PDB entry 7SGD | electron microscopy, 3.97 A resolution | chains A and a of the 6 polymer chains in the assembly

== Chain A (and a) ==
Molecule: Josiah GPCysR4 I53-50A
Source organism: Lassa mammarenavirus
Notes: chain a of this document is another copy of the same molecule, construct and numbering; everything in this record applies to it too
UniProtKB: Q6GWS0 (Q6GWS0_9VIRU); residues 1-423 carry their UniProt numbers (423 of 665 residues fall inside the UniProt entry; the rest is not from it)
Amino-acid sequence (665 residues; row label = number of the first residue in the row):
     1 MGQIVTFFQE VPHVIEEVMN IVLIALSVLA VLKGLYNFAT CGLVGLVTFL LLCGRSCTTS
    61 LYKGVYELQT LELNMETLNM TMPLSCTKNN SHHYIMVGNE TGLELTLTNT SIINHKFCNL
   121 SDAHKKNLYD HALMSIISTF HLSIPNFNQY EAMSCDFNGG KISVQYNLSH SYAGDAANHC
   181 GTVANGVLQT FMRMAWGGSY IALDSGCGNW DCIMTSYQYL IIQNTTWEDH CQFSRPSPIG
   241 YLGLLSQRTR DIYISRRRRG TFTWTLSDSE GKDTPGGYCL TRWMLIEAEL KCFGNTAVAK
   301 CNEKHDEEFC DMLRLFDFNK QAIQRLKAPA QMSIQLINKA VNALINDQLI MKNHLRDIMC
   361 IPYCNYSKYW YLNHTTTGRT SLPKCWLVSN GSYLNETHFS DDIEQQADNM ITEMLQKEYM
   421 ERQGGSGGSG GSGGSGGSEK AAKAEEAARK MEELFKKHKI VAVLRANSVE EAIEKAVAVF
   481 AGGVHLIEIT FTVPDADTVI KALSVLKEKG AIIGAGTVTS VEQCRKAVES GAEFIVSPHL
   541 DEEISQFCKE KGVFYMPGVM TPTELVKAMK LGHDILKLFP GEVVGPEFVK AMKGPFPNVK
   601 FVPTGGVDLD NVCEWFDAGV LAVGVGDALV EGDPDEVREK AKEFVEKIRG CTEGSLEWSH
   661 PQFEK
Unresolved in the structure: 1-59, 147-149, 172-177, 201-205, 248-665 (chain a: 1-259, 424-665)
Disulfides: Cys86-Cys231, Cys118-Cys155, Cys180-Cys212
Glycans and other covalent adducts: glycan linked to Asn79; N-acetylglucosamine (NAG) linked to Asn89, Asn99, Asn109, Asn119, Asn167, Asn224
Construct notes: conflict Cys207 (Arg in Q6GWS0), Arg258 (Leu in Q6GWS0), Arg259 (Leu in Q6GWS0), Pro329 (Glu in Q6GWS0), Cys360 (Gly in Q6GWS0)
From the paper describing this entry:
  - post-translational modification sites: Asn79, Asn89, Asn99, Asn119, Asn224, Asn365, Asn373
  - conformationally variable residues (loop rearrangement): Asn114 to Leu128, Gly260 to Thr274

== Interface between chain A and chain a ==
Pairs across the interface - 91 pairs, chain A then chain a:
  Tyr62(A) with Ile403(a), hydrophobic; Glu404(a)
  Lys63(A) with Glu404(a), salt bridge; Ala407(a); Asp408(a), salt bridge; Ile411(a)
  Val65(A) with Asn373(a); His374(a); Thr375(a), hydrogen bond (backbone-backbone)
  Tyr66(A) with Leu372(a); Asn373(a); His374(a); Ala407(a); Met410(a); Ile411(a), hydrogen bond (side chain-backbone); Met414(a), hydrogen bond
  Glu67(A) with Tyr371(a); Leu372(a); Asn373(a), hydrogen bond (backbone-backbone)
  Leu68(A) with Trp370(a), hydrophobic; Tyr371(a); Leu372(a), hydrophobic; Ile403(a), hydrophobic
  Gln69(A) with Trp370(a); Tyr371(a), hydrogen bond; Asn373(a), hydrogen bond
  Thr70(A) with Lys291(a); Tyr369(a), hydrogen bond (side chain-backbone); Tyr371(a); Trp386(a)
  Leu71(A) with Leu280(a), hydrophobic; Phe293(a), hydrophobic; Lys368(a); Tyr369(a), hydrogen bond (backbone-backbone)
  Glu72(A) with Leu285(a); Ile286(a), hydrogen bond (backbone-backbone); Ser367(a); Lys368(a), salt bridge
  Leu73(A) with Met284(a); Ile286(a); Met312(a), hydrophobic; Phe316(a), hydrophobic; Ser367(a), hydrogen bond (backbone-backbone); Tyr369(a), hydrophobic
  Asn74(A) with Trp283(a); Met284(a), hydrogen bond (backbone-backbone); Leu285(a); Ile286(a); Phe316(a)
  Met75(A) with Met312(a), hydrophobic; Tyr366(a)
  Thr77(A) with Trp283(a); Phe316(a); Asn319(a), hydrogen bond (backbone-side chain)
  Leu78(A) with Leu315(a); Phe316(a), hydrophobic; Asn319(a)
  Asn79(A) with Met332(a)
  Met80(A) with Ile323(a), hydrophobic; Ala330(a), hydrophobic; Met332(a)
  Thr81(A) with Asn319(a), hydrogen bond; Met332(a); Ile337(a)
  Met82(A) with Met332(a)
  Pro83(A) with Met332(a)
  Val97(A) with Met332(a), hydrophobic
  Gly98(A) with Met332(a)
  Ala132(A) with Ile334(a), hydrophobic
  Ser135(A) with Ile334(a)
  Arg193(A) with Met351(a), hydrogen bond; His354(a)
  Trp196(A) with Ile350(a); Asn353(a); His354(a), hydrogen bond; Tyr363(a), hydrophobic; Cys364(a)
  Ser199(A) with Asp357(a), hydrogen bond
  Tyr200(A) with Asn390(a); Gly391(a)
  Cys207(A) with Cys360(a), disulfide
  Trp210(A) with Ile358(a)
  Arg235(A) with Ile286(a)
  Ile239(A) with Ile350(a), hydrophobic; Tyr366(a), hydrophobic
  Tyr241(A) with Ile334(a); Asn338(a), hydrogen bond
  Leu242(A) with Val341(a), hydrophobic
  Leu245(A) with Asn338(a); Val341(a), hydrophobic
  Ser246(A) with Asp347(a)
Interface residues without a listed pair, chain A (41 interface residues in all): Met96, Gly197, Gly198, Pro238, Gly243
Interface residues without a listed pair, chain a (54 interface residues in all): Phe309, Ala322, Gln331, Ile345, Asn365, Glu396
Inter-chain disulfides: Cys207(A)-Cys360(a)

== Summary ==
41 residues of chain A and 54 residues of chain a are in contact; the contacts include 1 disulfide bond, 17
hydrogen bonds and 3 salt bridges. Polar contacts include Lys63(A)-Glu404(a), Lys63(A)-Asp408(a) and
Glu72(A)-Lys368(a). The paper reports modification sites Asn79(A), Asn89(A) and Asn99(A) among others;
conformational variability at Asn114(A) and Gly260(A).
Both chains are Josiah GPCysR4 I53-50A (Lassa mammarenavirus). Entry 7SGD (Lassa virus glycoprotein
construct(Josiah GPCysR4) recovered from GPC-I53-50 nanoparticle by localized reconstruction) was determined
by electron microscopy (same publication as 7SGE and 7SGF).
